Entry 4F3H (X-ray diffraction, 2.50 A resolution); this record covers chain A.

Chain A:
Molecule: Putative uncharacterized protein
Organism: Xanthomonas campestris pv. campestris
Reference sequence: Q8P8F1 (Q8P8F1_XANCP); residues 0-247 here correspond to UniProt positions 437-684 (UniProt number = residue number + 437)
Chain sequence (250 residues; row label = number of the first residue in the row; numbers below 1 keep their minus sign (Ser-2 is residue -2)):
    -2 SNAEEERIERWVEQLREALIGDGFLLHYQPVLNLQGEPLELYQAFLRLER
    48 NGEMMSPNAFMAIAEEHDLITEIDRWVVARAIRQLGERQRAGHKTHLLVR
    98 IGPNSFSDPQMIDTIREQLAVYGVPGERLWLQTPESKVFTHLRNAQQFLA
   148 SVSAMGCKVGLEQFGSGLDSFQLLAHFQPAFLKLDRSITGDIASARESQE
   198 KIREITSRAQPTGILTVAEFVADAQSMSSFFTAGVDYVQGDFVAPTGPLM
Unresolved in the structure: -2 to 0
Sequence notes: expression tag (-2 to -1)
Ligand contacts: c-di-GMP (C2E; 9,9'-[(2R,3R,3aS,5S,7aR,9R,10R,10aS,12S,14aR)-3,5,10,12-tetrahydroxy-5,12-dioxidooctahydro-2H,7H-difuro[3,2-d:3',2'-j][1,3,7,9,2,8]tetraoxadiphosphacyclododecine-2,9-diyl]bis(2-amino-1,9-dihydro-6H-purin-6-one)): Gln26, Gln40, Ala41, Phe42, Leu43, Arg44, Ser53, Pro54, Asn55, Met58, Asp71, Val74, Arg97, Glu159, Glu216, Phe217, Gln236, Gly237, Asp238, Thr243

Summary:
Bound to chain A: c-di-GMP.
Chain A is Putative uncharacterized protein (Xanthomonas campestris pv. campestris); the structure, The
structural of FimXEAL-c-di-GMP from Xanthomonas campestris, was determined by X-ray diffraction, deposited
together with 4F48.
